Entry 7F57 (electron microscopy, 3.80 A resolution); this record covers chains B and D of the 5 polymer chains in the assembly.

[Chain B (and D)]
Protein: Glutamate receptor ionotropic, kainate 2
From: Rattus norvegicus
Notes: chain D of this document is another copy of the same molecule, construct and numbering; everything in this record applies to it too
UniProtKB: P42260 (GRIK2_RAT); numbering as in UniProt (aligned over 1-908)
Chain sequence (908 residues; row label = number of the first residue in the row):
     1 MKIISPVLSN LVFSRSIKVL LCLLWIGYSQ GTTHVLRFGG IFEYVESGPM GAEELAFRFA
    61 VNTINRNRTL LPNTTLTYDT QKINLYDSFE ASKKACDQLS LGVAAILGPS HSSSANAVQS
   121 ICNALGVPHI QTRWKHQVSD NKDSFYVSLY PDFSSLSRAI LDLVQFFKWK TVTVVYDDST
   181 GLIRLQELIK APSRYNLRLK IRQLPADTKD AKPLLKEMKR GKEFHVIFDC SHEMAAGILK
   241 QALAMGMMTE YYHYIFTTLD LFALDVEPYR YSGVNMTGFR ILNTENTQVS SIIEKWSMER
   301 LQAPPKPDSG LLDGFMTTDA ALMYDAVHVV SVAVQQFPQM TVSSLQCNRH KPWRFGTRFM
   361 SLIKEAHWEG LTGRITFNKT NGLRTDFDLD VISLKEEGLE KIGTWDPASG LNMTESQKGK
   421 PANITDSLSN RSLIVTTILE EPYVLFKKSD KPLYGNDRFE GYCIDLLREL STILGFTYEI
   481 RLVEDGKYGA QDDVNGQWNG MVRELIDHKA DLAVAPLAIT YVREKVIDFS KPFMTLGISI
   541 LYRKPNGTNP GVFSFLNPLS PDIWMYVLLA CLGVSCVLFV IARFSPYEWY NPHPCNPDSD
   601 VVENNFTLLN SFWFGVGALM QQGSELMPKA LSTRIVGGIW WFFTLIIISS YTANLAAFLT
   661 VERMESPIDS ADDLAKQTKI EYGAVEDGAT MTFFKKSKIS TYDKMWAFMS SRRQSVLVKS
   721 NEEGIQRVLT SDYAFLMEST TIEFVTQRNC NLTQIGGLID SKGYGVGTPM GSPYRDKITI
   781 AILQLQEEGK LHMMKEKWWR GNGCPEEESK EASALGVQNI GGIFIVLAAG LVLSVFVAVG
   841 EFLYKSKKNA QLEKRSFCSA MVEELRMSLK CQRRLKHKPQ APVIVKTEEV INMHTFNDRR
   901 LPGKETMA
Unresolved in the structure: 1-32, 868-908 (chain D: 1-32, 851-908)
Disulfides: Cys-96/Cys-347
Covalent attachments: N-acetylglucosamine (NAG) linked to Asn-275, Asn-412; glycan linked to Asn-378
Differences from the reference sequence: engineered mutation Leu-107 (Phe in P42260); variant Val-567 (Ile in P42260), Cys-571 (Tyr in P42260)
Swiss-Prot annotation at these positions:
  - binding site (L-glutamate): Pro-516, Ala-518, Arg-523, Ala-689, Thr-690, Glu-738
  - modified residue (Phosphoserine): Ser-846, Ser-868
  - glycosylation (N-linked (GlcNAc...) asparagine): Asn-67, Asn-73, Asn-275, Asn-378, Asn-412, Asn-423, Asn-430, Asn-546, Asn-751
  - cross-link: Lys-886 (Glycyl lysine isopeptide (Lys-Gly) (interchain with G-Cter in SUMO1))
  - natural variant: Cys-571 (Y571C: In RNA edited version; this construct carries the variant), Gln-621 (Q621R: In RNA edited version)
  - mutagenesis: Asn-751 (N751Q: Loss of glycosylation), Val-883 (V883A: Abolishes interaction with KLHL17. Abolishes actinfilin-mediated degradation), Ile-884 (I884A: Abolishes interaction with KLHL17. Abolishes actinfilin-mediated degradation), Lys-886 (K886R: Abolishes sumoylation. Loss of kainate-mediated endocytosis)
Reported in the primary citation:
  - specificity-determining residues: Arg-220 (by similarity / conservation)

[How chain B and chain D interact]
Pairs across the interface (14; chain B residue first):
  Lys-219(B) / Glu-250(D)  salt bridge
  Lys-219(B) / Ser-272(D)  hydrogen bond (side chain-backbone)
  Ala-244(B) / Tyr-271(D)
  Ala-244(B) / Ser-272(D)
  Met-245(B) / Ser-272(D)
  Gly-246(B) / Met-248(D)
  Gly-246(B) / Ser-272(D)
  Thr-249(B) / Thr-249(D)
  Glu-250(B) / Lys-219(D)  salt bridge
  Tyr-271(B) / Ala-244(D)
  Ser-272(B) / Lys-219(D)  hydrogen bond (backbone-side chain)
  Ser-272(B) / Ala-244(D)  hydrogen bond (side chain-backbone)
  Ser-272(B) / Met-245(D)
  Ser-272(B) / Gly-246(D)
Also at the interface, not in a pair above, chain B (13 interface residues in all): Lys-212, Lys-216, Met-248, Tyr-251, Pro-268
Also at the interface, not in a pair above, chain D (14 interface residues in all): Lys-212, Leu-243, Tyr-251, Pro-268, Glu-396

[Summary]
Chain B and chain D form an interface of 13 and 14 residues respectively, with 3 hydrogen bonds and 2 salt
bridges. Polar contacts include Lys-219(B)/Glu-250(D), Lys-219(B)/Ser-272(D) and Ser-272(B)/Ala-244(D).
Covalently linked N-acetylglucosamine: at Asn-275(B) and Asn-412(B). From UniProt: 6 L-glutamate-binding
residues and 4 mutagenesis sites on chain B. From the paper: the specificity determinant Arg-220(B).
Both chains are Glutamate receptor ionotropic, kainate 2 (Rattus norvegicus). Entry 7F57 (Kainate-bound
GluK2-1xNeto2 complex, at the desensitized state) was determined by electron microscopy (same publication as
7F56, 7F59, 7F5A and 7F5B).
